Entry 9FJP (electron microscopy, 3.20 A resolution); this record covers chains d and e of the 7 polymer chains in the assembly.

[Chain d]
Protein: DNA-directed RNA polymerase subunit beta'
Organism: Mycobacterium tuberculosis H37Rv
Notes: EC 2.7.7.6
UniProtKB: P9WGY7 (RPOC_MYCTU); residues 4-1316 here = UniProt positions 4-1316
Sequence (1319 residues; each row starts with the number of its first residue):
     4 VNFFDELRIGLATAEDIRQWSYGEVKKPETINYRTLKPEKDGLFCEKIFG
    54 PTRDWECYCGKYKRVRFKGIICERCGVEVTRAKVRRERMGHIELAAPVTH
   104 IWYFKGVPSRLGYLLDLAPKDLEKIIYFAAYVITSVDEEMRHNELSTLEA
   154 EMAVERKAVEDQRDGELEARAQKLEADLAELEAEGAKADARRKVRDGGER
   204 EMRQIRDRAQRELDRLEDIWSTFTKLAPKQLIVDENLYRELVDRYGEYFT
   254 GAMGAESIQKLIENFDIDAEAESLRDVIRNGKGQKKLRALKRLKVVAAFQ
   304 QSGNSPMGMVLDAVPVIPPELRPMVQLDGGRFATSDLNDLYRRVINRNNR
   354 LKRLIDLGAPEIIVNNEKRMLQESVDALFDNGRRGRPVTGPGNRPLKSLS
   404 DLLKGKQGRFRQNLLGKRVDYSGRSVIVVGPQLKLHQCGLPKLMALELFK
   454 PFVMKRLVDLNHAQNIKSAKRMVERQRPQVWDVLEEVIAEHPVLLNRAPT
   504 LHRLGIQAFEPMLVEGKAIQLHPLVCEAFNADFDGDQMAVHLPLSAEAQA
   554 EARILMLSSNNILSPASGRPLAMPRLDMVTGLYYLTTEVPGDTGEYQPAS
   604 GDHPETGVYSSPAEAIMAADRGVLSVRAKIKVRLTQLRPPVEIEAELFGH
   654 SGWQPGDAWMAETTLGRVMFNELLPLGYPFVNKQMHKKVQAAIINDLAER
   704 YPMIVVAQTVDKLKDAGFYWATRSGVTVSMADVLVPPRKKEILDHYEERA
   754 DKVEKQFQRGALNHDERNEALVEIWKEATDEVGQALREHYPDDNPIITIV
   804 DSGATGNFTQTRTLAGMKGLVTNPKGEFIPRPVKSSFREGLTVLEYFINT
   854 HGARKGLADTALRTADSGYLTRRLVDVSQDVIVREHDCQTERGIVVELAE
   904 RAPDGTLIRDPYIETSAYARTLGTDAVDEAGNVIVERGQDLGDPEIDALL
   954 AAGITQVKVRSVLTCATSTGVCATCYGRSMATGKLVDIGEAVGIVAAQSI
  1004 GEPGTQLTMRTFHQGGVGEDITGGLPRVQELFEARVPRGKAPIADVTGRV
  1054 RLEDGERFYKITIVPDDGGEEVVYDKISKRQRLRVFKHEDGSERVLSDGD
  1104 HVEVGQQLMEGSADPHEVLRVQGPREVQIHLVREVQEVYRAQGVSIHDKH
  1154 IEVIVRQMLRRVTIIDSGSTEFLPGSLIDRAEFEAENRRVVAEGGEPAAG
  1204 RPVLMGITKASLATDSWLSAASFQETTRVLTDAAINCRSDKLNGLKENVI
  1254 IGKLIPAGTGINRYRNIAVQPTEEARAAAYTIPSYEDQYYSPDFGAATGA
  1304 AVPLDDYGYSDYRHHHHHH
Disordered / not traced: 1013-1023, 1284-1322
Differences from the reference sequence: expression tag (1317-1322)
Swiss-Prot annotation at these positions:
  - binding site (Zn(2+)): Cys-60, Cys-62, Cys-75, Cys-78, Cys-891, Cys-968, Cys-975, Cys-978
  - binding site (Mg(2+)): Asp-535, Asp-537, Asp-539
Metal / ion sites: Zn2+ site 1: Cys-60, Cys-62, Cys-75, Cys-78; Mg2+: Asp-535, Asp-537, Asp-539; Zn2+ site 2: Cys-891, Cys-968, Cys-975, Cys-978
What the authors report for this chain:
  - conformationally variable residues (helix shift): Ala-864

[Chain e]
Protein: DNA-directed RNA polymerase subunit omega
Organism: Mycobacterium tuberculosis H37Rv
Notes: EC 2.7.7.6
UniProtKB: P9WGY5 (RPOZ_MYCTU); residue numbers follow UniProt; this construct covers 1-110
Sequence (110 residues; numbered 1 to 110; the number before each row is that of its first residue):
     1 MSISQSDASLAAVPAVDQFDPSSGASGGYDTPLGITNPPIDELLDRVSSK
    51 YALVIYAAKRARQINDYYNQLGEGILEYVGPLVEPGLQEKPLSIALREIH
   101 ADLLEHTEGE
Disordered / not traced: 1-27

[How chain d and chain e interact]
Pairs across the interface (69; chain d residue first):
  His-439(d) / Leu-33(e)  hydrogen bond (side chain-backbone)
  His-439(d) / Thr-36(e)
  Arg-459(d) / Gln-88(e)  hydrogen bond
  Glu-489(d) / Gln-88(e)  hydrogen bond
  Val-490(d) / Lys-90(e)  hydrogen bond (backbone-side chain)
  Glu-493(d) / Gly-34(e)
  Glu-493(d) / Ile-35(e)
  Glu-493(d) / Ser-93(e)  hydrogen bond
  Glu-513(d) / Gly-34(e)
  Glu-513(d) / Ile-35(e)
  Glu-550(d) / Ala-58(e)
  Glu-550(d) / Arg-62(e)  salt bridge
  Gln-552(d) / Leu-92(e)
  Ala-553(d) / Val-54(e)  hydrophobic
  Ala-553(d) / Leu-92(e)
  Glu-554(d) / Val-54(e)
  Arg-556(d) / Ile-35(e)  hydrogen bond (side chain-backbone)
  Arg-556(d) / Asn-37(e)  hydrogen bond (side chain-backbone)
  Arg-556(d) / Leu-96(e)
  Leu-558(d) / Lys-50(e)
  Leu-558(d) / Tyr-51(e)  hydrophobic
  Leu-560(d) / Ile-35(e)  hydrophobic
  Asn-563(d) / Ile-40(e)
  Pro-705(d) / Asp-41(e)
  Met-706(d) / Ile-40(e)  hydrophobic
  Ile-707(d) / Thr-36(e)
  Ile-707(d) / Asp-41(e)
  Val-708(d) / Gly-28(e)
  Val-708(d) / Tyr-29(e)  hydrophobic
  Gln-711(d) / Asp-30(e)  hydrogen bond
  Thr-985(d) / Lys-50(e)
  Asp-990(d) / Ser-49(e)
  Asp-990(d) / Lys-50(e)  salt bridge
  Asp-990(d) / Tyr-51(e)
  Ile-991(d) / Tyr-51(e)
  Glu-993(d) / Tyr-51(e)
  Gly-1261(d) / Tyr-51(e)
  Thr-1262(d) / Val-54(e)
  Asn-1265(d) / Glu-110(e)  hydrogen bond
  Arg-1266(d) / Glu-108(e)  salt bridge
  Arg-1266(d) / Gly-109(e)  hydrogen bond (backbone-backbone)
  Tyr-1267(d) / Ser-49(e)  hydrogen bond
  Tyr-1267(d) / Tyr-51(e)  hydrophobic
  Tyr-1267(d) / Ala-52(e)  hydrophobic
  Tyr-1267(d) / Ile-55(e)
  Tyr-1267(d) / Glu-108(e)
  Arg-1268(d) / Lys-59(e)
  Asn-1269(d) / Gly-109(e)  hydrogen bond (backbone-backbone)
  Ile-1270(d) / Ile-55(e)  hydrophobic
  Ile-1270(d) / Lys-59(e)
  Ile-1270(d) / Thr-107(e)
  Ala-1271(d) / His-106(e)
  Ala-1271(d) / Thr-107(e)  hydrogen bond (backbone-backbone)
  Val-1272(d) / Tyr-56(e)  hydrophobic
  Val-1272(d) / Lys-59(e)
  Val-1272(d) / Gln-63(e)  hydrogen bond (backbone-side chain)
  Val-1272(d) / Leu-104(e)  hydrophobic
  Val-1272(d) / Glu-105(e)
  Gln-1273(d) / Glu-105(e)  hydrogen bond
  Pro-1274(d) / Arg-60(e)
  Pro-1274(d) / Val-79(e)  hydrophobic
  Pro-1274(d) / Leu-82(e)  hydrophobic
  Pro-1274(d) / Leu-103(e)
  Pro-1274(d) / Glu-105(e)
  Thr-1275(d) / Leu-103(e)  hydrogen bond (backbone-backbone)
  Ala-1278(d) / Leu-82(e)
  Ala-1278(d) / Leu-103(e)
  Ala-1282(d) / Leu-82(e)  hydrophobic
  Tyr-1283(d) / Val-79(e)
Interface residues without a listed pair, chain d (48 interface residues in all): Gln-440, Ala-492, His-494, Pro-495, Ser-548, Ala-549, Ile-557, Gly-992, Arg-1279
Interface residues without a listed pair, chain e (40 interface residues in all): Pro-32, Leu-53, Ala-61

[Overview]
48 residues of chain d face 40 of chain e across their interface, with 16 hydrogen bonds and 3 salt bridges.
Polar contacts include Glu-550(d)/Arg-62(e), Asp-990(d)/Lys-50(e) and Arg-1266(d)/Glu-108(e). Cys-60(d),
Cys-62(d), Cys-75(d) and Cys-78(d) form the Zn2+ site 1. From UniProt: 8 Zn2+-binding residues and 3
Mg2+-binding residues on chain d. From the paper: conformational variability at Ala-864(d).
Here chain d is DNA-directed RNA polymerase subunit beta' and chain e is DNA-directed RNA polymerase subunit
omega, both from Mycobacterium tuberculosis H37Rv. Entry 9FJP (Cryo-EM structure of Mycobacterium tuberculosis
sigma-B RNA polymerase bound to -10 promoter element ssDNA oligo) was determined by electron microscopy (same
publication as 9FJR and 9FJS).
